PDB entry 8HDO | electron microscopy, 2.87 A resolution | chains A and R of the 5 polymer chains in the assembly

Chain A:
Molecule: Chimeric miniGs
From: Homo sapiens
Reference sequence: P63092 (GNAS2_HUMAN); the construct lacks a stretch of the UniProt sequence, so the offset changes along the chain: 1-66 = UniProt 1-66; 67-115 = UniProt 205-253; 116-246 = UniProt 264-394
Amino-acid sequence (246 residues; each row starts with the number of its first residue):
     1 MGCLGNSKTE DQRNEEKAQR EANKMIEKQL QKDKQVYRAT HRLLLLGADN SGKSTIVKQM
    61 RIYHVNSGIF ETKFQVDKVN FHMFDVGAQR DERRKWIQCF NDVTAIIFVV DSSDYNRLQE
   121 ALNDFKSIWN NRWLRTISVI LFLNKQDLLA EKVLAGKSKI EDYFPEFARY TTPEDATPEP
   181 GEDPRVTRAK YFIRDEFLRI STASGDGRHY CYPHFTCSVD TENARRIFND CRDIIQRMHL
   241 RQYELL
Disordered / not traced: 1-8, 179-183
Differences from the reference sequence: conflict Met25 (Lys in P63092), Asp49 (Gly in P63092), Asn50 (Glu in P63092), Tyr63 (Leu in P63092), Ala88 (Gly226 in P63092), Asp111 (Ala249 in P63092), Asp114 (Ser252 in P63092), Asp124 (Leu272 in P63092), Ser218 (Ala366 in P63092), Ala224 (Ile372 in P63092), Ile227 (Val375 in P63092)

Chain R:
Molecule: Adenosine A2b receptor
From: Homo sapiens
Reference sequence: P29275 (AA2BR_HUMAN); residues 1-332 here = UniProt positions 1-332
Amino-acid sequence (332 residues; row label = number of the first residue in the row):
     1 MLLETQDALY VALELVIAAL SVAGNVLVCA AVGTANTLQT PTNYFLVSLA AADVAVGLFA
    61 IPFAITISLG FCTDFYGCLF LACFVLVLTQ SSIFSLLAVA VDRYLAICVP LRYKSLVTGT
   121 RARGVIAVLW VLAFGIGLTP FLGWNSKDSA TNNCTEPWDG TTNESCCLVK CLFENVVPMS
   181 YMVYFNFFGC VLPPLLIMLV IYIKIFLVAC RQLQRTELMD HSRTTLQREI HAAKSLAMIV
   241 GIFALCWLPV HAVNCVTLFQ PAQGKNKPKW AMNMAILLSH ANSVVNPIVY AYRNRDFRYT
   301 FHKIISRYLL CQADVKSGNG QAGVQPALGV GL
Disordered / not traced: 1-2, 149-168, 217-223, 263-266, 310-332
Disulfides: Cys78-Cys171
Small-molecule neighbours: I5D (2-[6-azanyl-3,5-dicyano-4-[4-(cyclopropylmethoxy)phenyl]pyridin-2-yl]sulfanylethanamide): Tyr10, Ala64, Ile67, Ser68, Val85, Leu86, Thr89, Ile93, Leu172, Phe173, Met179, Met182, Asn186, Val191, Trp247, Val250, His251, Asn254, Met272, Asn273, Ile276, His280
Curated features (UniProtKB/Swiss-Prot):
  - binding site (adenosine): Glu174, Asn254, Ser279, His280
  - lipidation: Cys311 (S-palmitoyl cysteine)
  - glycosylation (N-linked (GlcNAc...) asparagine): Asn153, Asn163
What the authors report for this chain:
  - binding site for I5D: Tyr10, Thr89, Asn186, Asn254, His280
  - mutagenesis - V250L: decreased signaling in response to I5D
  - specificity-determining residues: Val250
  - conformationally variable residues (side-chain flip): Phe243

Interface between chain A and chain R:
Contacting residue pairs (39):
  Gln31(A) with Thr120(R)
  Arg38(A) with Lys114(R)
  His41(A) with Leu111(R), hydrogen bond (side chain-backbone)
  Asp77(A) with Arg112(R), hydrogen bond (backbone-side chain)
  Val79(A) with Arg112(R)
  Tyr210(A) with Thr216(R)
  Phe228(A) with Leu111(R), hydrophobic
  Cys231(A) with Leu111(R)
  Arg232(A) with Pro110(R); Leu111(R)
  Asp233(A) with Gln212(R); Arg215(R), salt bridge
  Ile235(A) with Pro110(R); Leu111(R), hydrophobic
  Gln236(A) with Ile107(R), hydrogen bond (side chain-backbone); Pro110(R); Val208(R); Gln212(R), hydrogen bond
  Arg237(A) with Gln212(R), hydrogen bond; Arg215(R), hydrogen bond (side chain-backbone); Thr216(R), hydrogen bond
  His239(A) with Ala106(R); Ile107(R); Tyr113(R)
  Leu240(A) with Ile107(R), hydrophobic; Gln212(R)
  Arg241(A) with Arg295(R), hydrogen bond (backbone-side chain)
  Gln242(A) with Arg295(R)
  Tyr243(A) with Ala106(R); Ile107(R), hydrophobic
  Glu244(A) with His231(R); Arg293(R); Arg295(R), salt bridge; Arg298(R), salt bridge
  Leu245(A) with Ile205(R), hydrophobic; Ala209(R); Leu236(R), hydrophobic
  Leu246(A) with Gln212(R); Leu213(R), hydrophobic
Other interface residues (no listed pair), chain A (23 interface residues in all): Ala39, Lys78
Other interface residues (no listed pair), chain R (28 interface residues in all): Thr42, Asp102, Arg103, Cys108, Ser115, Arg228, Ala232, Asn294

Overview:
23 residues of chain A face 28 of chain R across their interface; the contacts include 8 hydrogen bonds and 3
salt bridges. Among the polar pairs are Asp233(A)-Arg215(R), Glu244(A)-Arg295(R) and Glu244(A)-Arg298(R). The
paper reports a binding site for I5D at Tyr10(R), Thr89(R) and Asn186(R) among others; V250L of chain R
reduces signaling in response to I5D.
Chain A is Chimeric miniGs and chain R is Adenosine A2b receptor, both from Homo sapiens; the structure,
Structure of A2BR bound to synthetic agonists BAY 60-6583, was determined by electron microscopy together with
8HDP from the same study.
